PDB entry 9KZJ | electron microscopy, 3.50 A resolution | chains G and L of the 14 polymer chains in the assembly

# Chain G
Name: Major capsid protein
From: Escherichia phage T1
UniProtKB: Q6XQD3 (Q6XQD3_BPT1); residues 1-319 here = UniProt positions 1-319
Chain sequence (319 residues; row label = number of the first residue in the row):
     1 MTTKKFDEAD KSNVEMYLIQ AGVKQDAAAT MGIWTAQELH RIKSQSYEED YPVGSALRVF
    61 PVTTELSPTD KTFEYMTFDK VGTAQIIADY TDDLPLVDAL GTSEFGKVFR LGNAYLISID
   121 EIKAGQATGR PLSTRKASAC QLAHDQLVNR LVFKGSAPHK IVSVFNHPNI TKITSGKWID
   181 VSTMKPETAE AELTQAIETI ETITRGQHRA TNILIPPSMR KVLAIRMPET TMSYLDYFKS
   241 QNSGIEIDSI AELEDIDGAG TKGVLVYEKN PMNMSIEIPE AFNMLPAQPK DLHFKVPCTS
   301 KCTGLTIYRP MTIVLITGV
Unresolved in the structure: 1-26

# Chain L
Name: cement protein II
From: Escherichia phage T1
UniProtKB: Q6XQD5 (Q6XQD5_BPT1); numbering as in UniProt (aligned over 1-158)
Chain sequence (158 residues; row label = number of the first residue in the row):
     1 MAQINASYQR DMAIALPGMV ADTSKYNIDG ACVVNEGDVL VGAAVQVVQA QAVDGHKLVK
    61 ALTTGTTPYG VAIRSHWQTV NAQNQMIYED GGAINVMTSG RVWMLSKSTE APTFGSAVKL
   121 DVDGQEKSDG TIETTWTYAG GWTKYKDIQL VEVQLHQL
Unresolved in the structure: 1

# Interface between chain G and chain L
Pairs across the interface (10; chain G residue first):
  Thr-69(G) / Trp-77(L)
  Lys-71(G) / Trp-77(L)  hydrogen bond (side chain-backbone)
  Lys-71(G) / Gln-78(L)
  Pro-158(G) / Val-33(L)
  Pro-158(G) / Gln-51(L)
  Pro-158(G) / Leu-58(L)  hydrophobic
  Pro-158(G) / Gly-91(L)
  His-159(G) / Val-33(L)
  His-159(G) / His-56(L)
  Lys-160(G) / Asp-90(L)  salt bridge
Other interface residues (no listed pair), chain L (10 interface residues in all): Thr-79, Gly-92

# Overview
5 residues of chain G and 10 residues of chain L are in contact; the contacts include 1 hydrogen bond and 1
salt bridge. Among the polar pairs are Lys-160(G)/Asp-90(L) and Lys-71(G)/Trp-77(L).
Here chain G is Major capsid protein and chain L is cement protein II, both from Escherichia phage T1. Entry
9KZJ (Cryo-EM structure of bacteriophage T1 capsid) was determined by electron microscopy, deposited together
with 9L01, 9L0E, 9L0F and 9L9P.
